Entry 1MAB (X-ray diffraction, 2.80 A resolution); this record covers chains A and G of the 3 polymer chains in the assembly.

Chain A:
Name: Protein (F1-atpase alpha chain)
Organism: Rattus norvegicus
Notes: EC 3.6.1.34; fragment: alpha chain
UniProtKB: P15999 (ATPA_RAT); the construct lacks a stretch of the UniProt sequence, so the offset changes along the chain: 2-17 = UniProt 34-49; 18-510 = UniProt 51-543
Amino-acid sequence (510 residues; numbered 2 to 510 plus 1 insertion-coded residue; the number before each row is that of its first residue):
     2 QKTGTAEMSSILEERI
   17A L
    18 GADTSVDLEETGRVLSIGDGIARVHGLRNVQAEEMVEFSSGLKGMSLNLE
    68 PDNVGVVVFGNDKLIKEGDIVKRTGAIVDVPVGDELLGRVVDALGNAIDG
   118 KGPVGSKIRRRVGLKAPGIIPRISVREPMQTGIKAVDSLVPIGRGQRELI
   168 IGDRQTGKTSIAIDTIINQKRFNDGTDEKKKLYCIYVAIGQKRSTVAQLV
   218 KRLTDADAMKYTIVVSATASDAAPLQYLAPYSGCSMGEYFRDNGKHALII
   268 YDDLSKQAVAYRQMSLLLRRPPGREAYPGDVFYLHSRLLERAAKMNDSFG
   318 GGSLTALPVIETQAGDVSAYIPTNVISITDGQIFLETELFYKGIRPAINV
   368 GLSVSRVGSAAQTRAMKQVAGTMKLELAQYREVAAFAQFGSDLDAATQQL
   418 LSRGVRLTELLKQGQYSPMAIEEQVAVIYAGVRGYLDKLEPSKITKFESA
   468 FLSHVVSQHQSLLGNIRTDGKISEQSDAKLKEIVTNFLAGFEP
Unresolved in the structure: 2-9, 17A
Bound ions: Mg2+: Thr176 (together with ATP)
Residues lining bound ligands: ATP (adenosine-5'-triphosphate): Asp170, Arg171, Gln172, Thr173, Gly174, Lys175, Thr176, Ser177, Phe357, Arg362, Gln430, Gly431, Gln432
UniProt features mapped onto this chain:
  - modified residue: Arg171 (Omega-N-methylarginine), Lys197 (N6-acetyllysine), Lys498 (N6-acetyllysine)
Reported in the primary citation:
  - binding site for the ligand ADP: Arg373
  - binding site for phosphate ion: Arg373

Chain G:
Name: Protein (F1-atpase gamma chain)
Organism: Rattus norvegicus
Notes: EC 3.6.1.34; fragment: gamma chain
UniProtKB: P35435 (ATPG_RAT); residues 1-270 here correspond to UniProt positions 4-273 (UniProt number = residue number + 3)
Amino-acid sequence (270 residues; numbered 1 to 270; the number before each row is that of its first residue):
     1 RDITRRLKSIKNIQKITKSMKMVAAAKYARAERELKPARVYGTGSLALYE
    51 KAEIKGPEDKKKHLIIGVSSDRGLCGAIHSSVAKQMKNDMAALTAAGKEV
   101 MIVGIGEKIKSILYRTHSDQFLVSFKDVGRKPPTFGDASVIALELLNSGY
   151 EFDEGSIIFNQFKSVISYKTEEKPIFSFSTVVAAENMSIYDDIDADVLQN
   201 YQEYNLANIIYYSLKESTTSEQSARMTAMDNASKNASDMIDKLTLTFNRT
   251 RQAVITKELIEIISGAAALD
Unresolved in the structure: 46-73, 88-205
Differences from the reference sequence: conflict Arg1 (Lys4 in P35435)
UniProt features mapped onto this chain:
  - modified residue: Lys11 (N6-acetyllysine), Lys21 (N6-succinyllysine), Lys27 (N6-acetyllysine), Lys87 (N6-acetyllysine), Lys110 (N6-acetyllysine), Ser118 (Phosphoserine), Lys126 (N6-acetyllysine), Lys169 (N6-acetyllysine), Lys242 (N6-succinyllysine)

How chain A and chain G interact:
Pairs across the interface (5):
  Arg286(A) with Ala268(G)
  Pro289(A) with Ser264(G)
  Gly290(A) with Glu261(G)
  Arg291(A) with Glu261(G)
  Glu292(A) with Glu261(G)
Also at the interface, not in a pair above, chain G (4 interface residues in all): Gly265

Overview:
5 residues of chain A face 4 of chain G across their interface. Bound to chain A: ATP. The paper reports a
binding site for the ligand ADP at Arg373(A); a binding site for phosphate ion at Arg373(A).
Here chain A is Protein (F1-atpase alpha chain) and chain G is Protein (F1-atpase gamma chain), both from
Rattus norvegicus. Entry 1MAB (Rat liver F1-atpase) was determined by X-ray diffraction.
